Entry 7OI1 (X-ray diffraction, 1.90 A resolution); this record covers chains B and C of the 3 polymer chains in the assembly.

[Chain B (and C)]
Protein: Probable agmatinase 2
Source organism: Synechocystis sp. (strain PCC 6803 / Kazusa)
Notes: EC 3.5.3.11; chain C of this document is another copy of the same molecule, construct and numbering; everything in this record applies to it too
Reference sequence: P73270 (SPEB2_SYNY3); numbering as in UniProt (aligned over 1-390)
Sequence (392 residues; row label = number of the first residue in the row; numbers below 1 keep their minus sign (Gly-1 is residue -1)):
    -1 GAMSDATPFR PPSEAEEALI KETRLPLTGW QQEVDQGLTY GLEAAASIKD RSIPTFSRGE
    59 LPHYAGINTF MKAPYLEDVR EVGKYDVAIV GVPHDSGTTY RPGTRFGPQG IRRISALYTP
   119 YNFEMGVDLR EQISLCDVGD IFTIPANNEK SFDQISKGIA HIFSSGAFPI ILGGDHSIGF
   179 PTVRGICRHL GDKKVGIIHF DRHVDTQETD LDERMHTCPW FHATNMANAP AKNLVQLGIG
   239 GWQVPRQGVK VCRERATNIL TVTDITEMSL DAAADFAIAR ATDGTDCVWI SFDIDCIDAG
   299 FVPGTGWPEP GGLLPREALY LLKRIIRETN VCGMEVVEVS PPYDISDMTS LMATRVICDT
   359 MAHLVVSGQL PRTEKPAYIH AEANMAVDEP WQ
Not modelled in the structure: -1 to 8, 387-390
Sequence notes: expression tag (-1 to 0)
Ion coordination: Ni2+ site 1: His174, Asp199, Asp203, Asp291 (together with cacodylate ion); Ni2+ site 2: Asp199, His201, Asp291, Asp293 (together with cacodylate ion)
Reported in the primary citation:
  - binding site for cacodylate ion: His214

[How chain B and chain C interact]
Pairs across the interface (85; chain B residue first):
  Ser11(B) - Asp262(C)
  Glu12(B) - Thr259(C)  hydrogen bond
  Glu12(B) - Thr261(C)
  Glu12(B) - Asp262(C)  hydrogen bond (backbone-side chain)
  Ala13(B) - Ile257(C)
  Ala13(B) - Thr259(C)
  Ala13(B) - Asp262(C)  hydrogen bond (backbone-side chain)
  Leu17(B) - Val247(C)  hydrophobic
  Leu17(B) - Arg251(C)  hydrogen bond (backbone-side chain)
  Glu20(B) - Arg244(C)  salt bridge
  Glu20(B) - Val247(C)
  Glu20(B) - Lys248(C)  salt bridge
  Glu20(B) - Arg251(C)  salt bridge
  Thr21(B) - Arg251(C)
  Leu23(B) - Arg244(C)  hydrogen bond (backbone-side chain)
  Pro24(B) - Arg244(C)  hydrogen bond (backbone-side chain)
  Leu25(B) - Arg244(C)
  Ile46(B) - Asp210(C)
  Lys47(B) - Asp210(C)  hydrogen bond (backbone-side chain)
  Asp48(B) - Asp210(C)  hydrogen bond (backbone-side chain)
  Ile51(B) - Asp210(C)
  His61(B) - Thr97(C)
  His61(B) - Tyr98(C)
  Tyr62(B) - Thr97(C)
  Tyr62(B) - Tyr98(C)
  Arg111(B) - Tyr98(C)
  Ile112(B) - Tyr98(C)
  Ile112(B) - Arg99(C)
  Leu115(B) - Tyr98(C)  hydrophobic
  Leu115(B) - Gln241(C)
  Leu115(B) - Gly304(C)
  Leu115(B) - Trp305(C)
  Leu115(B) - Pro306(C)
  Tyr116(B) - Trp240(C)  hydrophobic
  Tyr116(B) - Gln241(C)
  Tyr116(B) - Glu307(C)  hydrogen bond
  Tyr116(B) - Pro308(C)
  Thr117(B) - Trp240(C)  hydrogen bond (backbone-backbone)
  Pro118(B) - Trp240(C)
  Tyr119(B) - Gly239(C)
  Tyr119(B) - Trp240(C)
  Tyr119(B) - Val242(C)
  Tyr119(B) - Arg244(C)
  Tyr119(B) - Val247(C)
  Asn120(B) - Gly239(C)
  Asn120(B) - Trp240(C)
  Phe121(B) - Ile237(C)  hydrophobic
  Phe121(B) - Gly239(C)  hydrogen bond (backbone-backbone)
  Phe121(B) - Val247(C)  hydrophobic
  Phe121(B) - Thr259(C)
  Glu122(B) - Gly238(C)
  Glu122(B) - Gly239(C)  hydrogen bond (side chain-backbone)
  Asp126(B) - Arg244(C)  salt bridge
  Leu127(B) - Trp240(C)  hydrophobic
  Glu129(B) - Arg244(C)
  Gly298(B) - Gly298(C)
  Phe299(B) - Asp296(C)
  Phe299(B) - Gly298(C)
  Phe299(B) - Phe299(C)  hydrophobic
  Pro313(B) - Asp296(C)
  Arg314(B) - Val260(C)
  Arg314(B) - Thr264(C)
  Arg314(B) - Gly309(C)
  Arg314(B) - Gly310(C)  hydrogen bond (side chain-backbone)
  Arg314(B) - Leu312(C)
  Arg314(B) - Glu315(C)  salt bridge
  Ile343(B) - Tyr341(C)
  Ile343(B) - Asp342(C)
  Ile343(B) - Ile343(C)  hydrophobic
  Ser344(B) - Arg99(C)  hydrogen bond (backbone-side chain)
  Ser344(B) - Pro301(C)
  Ser344(B) - Tyr341(C)  hydrogen bond (side chain-backbone)
  Met346(B) - Ala297(C)
  Met346(B) - Gly298(C)
  Met346(B) - Pro301(C)  hydrophobic
  Leu349(B) - Ala297(C)  hydrophobic
  Leu349(B) - Pro306(C)  hydrophobic
  Leu349(B) - Pro308(C)
  Met350(B) - Pro308(C)  hydrophobic
  Arg353(B) - Trp240(C)
  Arg353(B) - Glu307(C)  salt bridge
  Arg353(B) - Pro308(C)  hydrogen bond (side chain-backbone)
  Cys356(B) - Trp240(C)
  Asp357(B) - Trp240(C)  hydrogen bond
  Ala360(B) - Trp240(C)  hydrophobic
Other interface residues (no listed pair), chain B (47 interface residues in all): Ser45, Leu59, Pro60, Ala114, Leu312, Asp345
Other interface residues (no listed pair), chain C (42 interface residues in all): Arg200, Leu209, Cys250, Leu258, Leu311

[In short]
Chain B and chain C form an interface of 47 and 42 residues respectively, with 17 hydrogen bonds and 6 salt
bridges. Among the polar pairs are Glu20(B)-Arg244(C), Glu20(B)-Lys248(C) and Glu20(B)-Arg251(C). His174(B),
Asp199(B), Asp203(B) and Asp291(B) coordinate Ni2+ site 1. From the paper: a binding site for cacodylate ion
at His214(B).
Chain B and chain C are both Probable agmatinase 2 (Synechocystis sp. (strain PCC 6803 / Kazusa)); the
structure, Crystal structure of Synechocystis sp PCC6803 guanidinium hydrolase, was determined by X-ray
diffraction together with 7ESR from the same study.
